4NKV - chain A; structure by X-ray diffraction, 2.65 A resolution.

Chain A:
Name: Steroid 17-alpha-hydroxylase/17,20 lyase
Source organism: Homo sapiens
Notes: EC 1.14.99.9, 4.1.2.30
UniProtKB: P05093 (CP17A_HUMAN); numbering as in UniProt (aligned over 24-508)
Amino-acid sequence (494 residues; row label = number of the first residue in the row):
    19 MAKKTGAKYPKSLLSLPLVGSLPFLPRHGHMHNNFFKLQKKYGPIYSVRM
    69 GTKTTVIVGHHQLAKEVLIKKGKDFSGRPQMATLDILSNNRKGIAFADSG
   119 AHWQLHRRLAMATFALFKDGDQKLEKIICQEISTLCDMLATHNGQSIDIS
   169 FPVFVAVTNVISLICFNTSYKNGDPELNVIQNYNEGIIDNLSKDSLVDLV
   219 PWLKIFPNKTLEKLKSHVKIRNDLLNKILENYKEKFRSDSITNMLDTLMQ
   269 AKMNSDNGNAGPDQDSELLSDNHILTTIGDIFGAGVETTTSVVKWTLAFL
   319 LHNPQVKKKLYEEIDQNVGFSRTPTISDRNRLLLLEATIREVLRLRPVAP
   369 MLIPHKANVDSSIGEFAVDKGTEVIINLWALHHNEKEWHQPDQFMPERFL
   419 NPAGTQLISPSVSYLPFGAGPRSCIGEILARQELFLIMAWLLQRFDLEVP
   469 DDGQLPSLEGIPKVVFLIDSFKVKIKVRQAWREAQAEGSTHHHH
Unresolved in the structure: 19-30, 275-281, 504-512
Construct notes: expression tag (19-23, 509-512); engineered mutation Leu105 (Ala in P05093)
Swiss-Prot annotation at these positions:
  - binding site (substrate): Asn202
  - binding site (heme): Cys442
  - natural variant: Pro35 (P35L: In AH5), Phe53 (deletion: In AH5), Tyr64 (Y64S: In AH5), Phe93 (F93C: In AH5), Arg96 (R96Q: In AH5; R96W: In AH5), Ser106 (S106P: In AH5), Ile112 (I112II: In AH5), Phe114 (F114V: In AH5), Asp116 (D116V: In AH5), Trp121 (W121R: In AH5 loss of activity), Ala174 (A174E: In AH5), Asn177 (N177D: In AH5), 13 further natural variant entries in UniProt
Ion coordination: heme Fe: Cys442 (together with Abiraterone)
Residues lining bound ligands:
  - Abiraterone (AER): Leu105, Ala113, Phe114, Tyr201, Asn202, Ile205, Ile206, Leu209, Arg239, Gly297, Asp298, Gly301, Ala302, Glu305, Thr306, Val366, Val482, Val483
  - heme (HEM): Leu86, Arg96, Ile112, Ala113, Trp121, Arg125, Phe132, Ile299, Ala302, Gly303, Thr306, Thr307, Val310, Leu361, Val366, Ala367, Leu370, Ile371, His373, Pro434, Phe435, Gly436, Pro439, Arg440, Ser441, Cys442, Ile443, Gly444, Leu447, Ala448, Leu452
From the paper describing this entry:
  - binding site for Abiraterone: Asn202
  - mutagenesis - A105L: increased stability (proposed by the authors, not directly observed)
  - mutagenesis - A105L: decreased catalytic activity on 16alpha-hydroxyprogesterone
  - specificity-determining residues: Asn202 (by similarity / conservation)

Summary:
Chain A binds heme and Abiraterone. Curated annotation (UniProt) lists substrate-binding residue Asn202 and
heme-binding residue Cys442. The paper reports a binding site for Abiraterone at Asn202; A105L increases
stability.
Chain A is Steroid 17-alpha-hydroxylase/17,20 lyase (Homo sapiens); the structure, Human steroidogenic
cytochrome P450 17A1 mutant A105L with inhibitor abiraterone, was determined by X-ray diffraction, deposited
together with 4NKW, 4NKX, 4NKY and 4NKZ.
